PDB entry 7XOE | electron microscopy, 3.90 A resolution | chains B and C of the 3 polymer chains in the assembly

== Chain B (and C) ==
Name: Spike glycoprotein, peptide
From: Severe acute respiratory syndrome coronavirus
Notes: chain C of this document is another copy of the same molecule, construct and numbering; everything in this record applies to it too
UniProt: P0DTC2 (SPIKE_SARS2); aligned to UniProt positions 1-1252 over residues 1-1252 (the alignment contains insertions or deletions, so no single offset holds)
Amino-acid sequence (1293 residues; row label = number of the first residue in the row):
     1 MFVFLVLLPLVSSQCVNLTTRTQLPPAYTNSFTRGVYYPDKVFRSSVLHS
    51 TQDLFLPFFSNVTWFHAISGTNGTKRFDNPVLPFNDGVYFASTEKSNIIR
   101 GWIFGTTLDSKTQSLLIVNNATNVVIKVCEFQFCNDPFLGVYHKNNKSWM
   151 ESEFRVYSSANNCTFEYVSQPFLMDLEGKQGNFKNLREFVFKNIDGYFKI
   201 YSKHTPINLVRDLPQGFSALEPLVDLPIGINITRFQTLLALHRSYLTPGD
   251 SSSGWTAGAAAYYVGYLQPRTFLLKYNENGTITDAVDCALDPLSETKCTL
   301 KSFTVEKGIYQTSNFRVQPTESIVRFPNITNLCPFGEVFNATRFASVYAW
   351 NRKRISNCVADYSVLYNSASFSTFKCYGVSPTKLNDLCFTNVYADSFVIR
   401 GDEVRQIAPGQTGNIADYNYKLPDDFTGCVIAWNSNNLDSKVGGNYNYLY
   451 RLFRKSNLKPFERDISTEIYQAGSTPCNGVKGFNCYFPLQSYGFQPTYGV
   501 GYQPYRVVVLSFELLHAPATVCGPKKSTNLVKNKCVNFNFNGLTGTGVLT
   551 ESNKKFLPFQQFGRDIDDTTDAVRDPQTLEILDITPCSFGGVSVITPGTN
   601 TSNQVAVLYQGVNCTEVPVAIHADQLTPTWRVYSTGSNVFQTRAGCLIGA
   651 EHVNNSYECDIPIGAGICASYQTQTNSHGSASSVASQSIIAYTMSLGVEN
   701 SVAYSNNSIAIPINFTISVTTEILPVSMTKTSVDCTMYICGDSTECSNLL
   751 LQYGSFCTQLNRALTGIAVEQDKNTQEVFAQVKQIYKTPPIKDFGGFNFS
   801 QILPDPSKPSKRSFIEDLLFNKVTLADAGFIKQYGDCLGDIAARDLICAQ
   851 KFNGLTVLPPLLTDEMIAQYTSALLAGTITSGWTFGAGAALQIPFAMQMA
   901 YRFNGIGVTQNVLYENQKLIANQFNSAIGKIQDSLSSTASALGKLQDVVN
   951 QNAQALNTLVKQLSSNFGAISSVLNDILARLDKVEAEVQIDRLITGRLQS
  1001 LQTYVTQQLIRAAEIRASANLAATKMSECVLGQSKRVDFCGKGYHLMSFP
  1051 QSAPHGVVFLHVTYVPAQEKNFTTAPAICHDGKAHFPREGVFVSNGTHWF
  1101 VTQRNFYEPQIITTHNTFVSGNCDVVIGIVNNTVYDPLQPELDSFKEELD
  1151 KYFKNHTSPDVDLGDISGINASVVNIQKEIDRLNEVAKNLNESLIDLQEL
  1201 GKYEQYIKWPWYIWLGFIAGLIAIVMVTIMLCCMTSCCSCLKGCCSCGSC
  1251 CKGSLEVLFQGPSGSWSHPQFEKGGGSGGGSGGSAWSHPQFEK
Disordered / not traced: 1-15, 69-73, 175-182, 619-630, 674-685, 833-844, 1144-1293 (chain C: 1-15, 69-73, 179-182, 620-636, 674-685, 833-844, 1144-1293)
Differences from the reference sequence: variant Asn414 (Lys417 in P0DTC2), Lys481 (Glu484 in P0DTC2), Tyr498 (Asn501 in P0DTC2), Asp567 (Ala570 in P0DTC2), Gly611 (Asp614 in P0DTC2), His678 (Pro681 in P0DTC2), Val698 (Ala701 in P0DTC2), Ile713 (Thr716 in P0DTC2), Ala979 (Ser982 in P0DTC2), His1115 (Asp1118 in P0DTC2); conflict Gly679 (Arg682 in P0DTC2), Ser680 (Arg683 in P0DTC2), Ser682 (Arg685 in P0DTC2)
Disulfides: Cys129-Cys163, Cys288-Cys298, Cys333-Cys358, Cys376-Cys429, Cys388-Cys522, Cys477-Cys485, Cys535-Cys587, Cys614-Cys646, Cys659-Cys668, Cys735-Cys757, Cys740-Cys746, Cys1029-Cys1040, Cys1079-Cys1123
Covalently attached groups: N-acetylglucosamine (NAG) linked to Asn61, Asn279, Asn328, Asn613, Asn654, Asn706, Asn1071

== How chain B and chain C interact ==
Residue-residue contacts (115):
  Asn314(B) with Asp734(C), hydrogen bond
  Arg316(B) with Met737(C)
  Gly378(B) with Arg980(C)
  Val379(B) with Arg980(C)
  Ser380(B) with Arg980(C), hydrogen bond (backbone-backbone); Asp982(C)
  Lys383(B) with Leu978(C); Arg980(C); Leu981(C), hydrogen bond (side chain-backbone); Asp982(C)
  Leu387(B) with Arg980(C)
  Asn391(B) with Tyr197(C), hydrogen bond
  Tyr393(B) with Tyr197(C); Pro227(C)
  Leu514(B) with Arg980(C)
  Lys555(B) with Phe43(C)
  Phe556(B) with Phe43(C), hydrophobic
  Phe559(B) with Lys41(C)
  Gln560(B) with Lys41(C); Val42(C); Phe43(C); Gly280(C)
  Gln561(B) with Lys41(C)
  Phe562(B) with Phe43(C), hydrogen bond (backbone-backbone)
  Arg564(B) with Val42(C); Arg44(C)
  Ile566(B) with Leu846(C), hydrophobic; Asn957(C); Lys961(C)
  Asp567(B) with Asn853(C), hydrogen bond; Val960(C)
  Asp568(B) with Arg44(C), salt bridge
  Thr585(B) with Phe852(C)
  Phe589(B) with Met737(C), hydrophobic; Lys851(C); Thr856(C)
  Gln610(B) with Leu858(C)
  Arg643(B) with Phe830(C); Ile831(C); Lys832(C), hydrogen bond (side chain-backbone)
  Pro662(B) with Leu861(C), hydrophobic
  Gly664(B) with Pro860(C); Leu861(C)
  Ala665(B) with Pro860(C), hydrogen bond (backbone-backbone); Leu861(C), hydrogen bond (backbone-backbone); Thr863(C)
  Gly666(B) with Leu861(C), hydrogen bond (backbone-backbone); Thr863(C)
  Met694(B) with Leu862(C), hydrophobic; Met866(C)
  Leu696(B) with Lys783(C), hydrogen bond (backbone-side chain); Tyr870(C)
  Gly697(B) with Lys783(C); Ile785(C)
  Val698(B) with Gln784(C); Ile785(C)
  Glu699(B) with Ile785(C); Lys787(C)
  Asn700(B) with Gln784(C), hydrogen bond; Ile785(C); Tyr786(C); Lys787(C)
  Ser701(B) with Lys787(C), hydrogen bond
  Val702(B) with Thr880(C); Ala890(C), hydrophobic
  Ala703(B) with Gln892(C), hydrogen bond (backbone-side chain)
  Tyr704(B) with Ile791(C); Asp793(C); Phe794(C), hydrophobic; Ile893(C); Pro894(C), hydrophobic; Phe895(C), hydrogen bond (side chain-backbone)
  Asn706(B) with Asp793(C); Pro894(C)
  Ser708(B) with Gln892(C); Pro894(C)
  Ile709(B) with Gln892(C)
  Ala710(B) with Leu891(C); Gln892(C)
  Gln954(B) with Arg762(C)
  Gln962(B) with Ser755(C), hydrogen bond (side chain-backbone); Phe756(C)
  Ser965(B) with Gln752(C), hydrogen bond (side chain-backbone); Tyr753(C), hydrogen bond (side chain-backbone)
  Asn966(B) with Gln752(C)
  Phe967(B) with Tyr753(C)
  Gln999(B) with Phe756(C); Gln1002(C), hydrogen bond
  Ser1000(B) with Phe756(C)
  Thr1003(B) with Gln759(C); Gln1002(C)
  Gln1007(B) with Leu1009(C)
  Arg1036(B) with Thr1024(C); Glu1028(C), salt bridge; Arg1036(C)
  Val1037(B) with Ser1027(C), hydrogen bond (backbone-side chain)
  Asp1038(B) with Ser1027(C); Leu1031(C)
  Lys1042(B) with Gly886(C), hydrogen bond (side chain-backbone)
  Gly1043(B) with Ala887(C)
  Glu1069(B) with Ala889(C); Leu891(C)
  Phe1086(B) with Tyr914(C), hydrophobic; Glu915(C)
  Pro1087(B) with Gln910(C), hydrogen bond (backbone-side chain)
  Arg1088(B) with Gln910(C)
  Val1091(B) with Tyr901(C)
  Arg1104(B) with Tyr901(C)
  Phe1118(B) with Gln910(C)
  Ser1120(B) with Asn911(C); Glu915(C)
  Val1125(B) with Glu915(C)
  Ile1127(B) with Gln917(C)
  Leu1138(B) with Glu1141(C)
  Leu1142(B) with Glu1141(C)
Other interface residues (no listed pair), chain B (87 interface residues in all): Gln311, Thr544, Lys554, Gly563, Pro586, Ala644, Ile663, Thr693, Ser705, Asn707, Pro712, Gly968, Ala969, Thr1006, Tyr1044, Val1065, Thr1074, Pro1076, Gly1090
Other interface residues (no listed pair), chain C (84 interface residues in all): Tyr38, Gly754, Thr765, Pro789, Gly854, Pro859, Gln869, Trp883, Gly888, Met897, Asn904, Leu963, Asn975, Ala979, Thr1006

== Overview ==
Chain B and chain C form an interface of 87 and 84 residues respectively, with 22 hydrogen bonds and 2 salt
bridges. Among the polar pairs are Asp568(B)-Arg44(C), Arg1036(B)-Glu1028(C) and Asn314(B)-Asp734(C).
Covalently linked N-acetylglucosamine: at Asn61(B), Asn279(B), Asn328(B), Asn613(B), Asn654(B) and Asn706(B)
and 1 more.
Both chains are Spike glycoprotein, peptide (Severe acute respiratory syndrome coronavirus). Entry 7XOE
(Cryo-EM structure of S glycoprotein encoded by the Covid-19 mRNA vaccine candidate RQ3013 (Prefusion state))
was determined by electron microscopy, deposited together with 7XOG.
